PDB entry 7T2V | X-ray diffraction, 2.47 A resolution | chains A and B

[Chain A (and B)]
Protein: 3C-Like Protease
Organism: Severe acute respiratory syndrome coronavirus 2
Notes: EC 3.4.22.69; chain B of this document is another copy of the same molecule, construct and numbering; everything in this record applies to it too
Reference sequence: P0DTD1 (R1AB_SARS2); residues 0-306 here correspond to UniProt positions 3263-3569 (UniProt number = residue number + 3263)
Amino-acid sequence (319 residues; numbered -12 to 306; the number before each row is that of its first residue; numbers below 1 keep their minus sign (Met-12 is residue -12)):
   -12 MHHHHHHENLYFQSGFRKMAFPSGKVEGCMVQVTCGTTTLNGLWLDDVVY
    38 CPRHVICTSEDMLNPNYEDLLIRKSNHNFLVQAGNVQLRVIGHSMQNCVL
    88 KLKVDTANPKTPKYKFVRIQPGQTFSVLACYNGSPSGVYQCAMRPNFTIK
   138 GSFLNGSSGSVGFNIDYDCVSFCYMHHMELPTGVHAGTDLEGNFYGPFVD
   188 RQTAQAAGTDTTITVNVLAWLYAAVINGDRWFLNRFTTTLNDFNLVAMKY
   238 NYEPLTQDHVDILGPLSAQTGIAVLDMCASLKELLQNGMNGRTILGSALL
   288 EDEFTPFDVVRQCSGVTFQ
Not modelled in the structure: -12 to 0 (chain B: -12 to 0, 306)
Differences from the reference sequence: initiating methionine (-12); expression tag (-11 to -1); engineered mutation Ser145 (Cys3408 in P0DTD1)
Curated features (UniProtKB/Swiss-Prot):
  - active site: His41 (For 3CL-PRO activity)
  - site (Cleavage): Gln0, Ser1, Gln306
  - cross-link (Glycyl lysine isopeptide (Lys-Gly)): Lys5 (interchain with G-Cter in ubiquitin), Lys90 (interchain with G-Cter in ubiquitin)
Reported in the primary citation:
  - catalytic residues: His41 (citing earlier work)

[Chain A / chain B interface]
Residue-residue contacts (79; chain A residue first):
  Ser1(A) - Gly138(B)
  Ser1(A) - Ser139(B)
  Ser1(A) - Phe140(B)  hydrogen bond (backbone-backbone)
  Ser1(A) - Glu166(B)  hydrogen bond
  Ser1(A) - Gly170(B)  hydrogen bond (side chain-backbone)
  Ser1(A) - His172(B)
  Gly2(A) - Gly138(B)
  Gly2(A) - Ser139(B)
  Phe3(A) - Ser139(B)
  Arg4(A) - Tyr126(B)
  Arg4(A) - Gln127(B)  hydrogen bond (side chain-backbone)
  Arg4(A) - Lys137(B)  hydrogen bond (side chain-backbone)
  Arg4(A) - Ser139(B)
  Arg4(A) - Glu290(B)  salt bridge
  Lys5(A) - Tyr126(B)
  Met6(A) - Gly124(B)
  Met6(A) - Val125(B)
  Met6(A) - Tyr126(B)  hydrophobic
  Met6(A) - Ser139(B)
  Ala7(A) - Gly124(B)
  Ala7(A) - Val125(B)  hydrogen bond (backbone-backbone)
  Phe8(A) - Val125(B)
  Pro9(A) - Ser10(B)
  Pro9(A) - Glu14(B)
  Pro9(A) - Pro122(B)  hydrophobic
  Pro9(A) - Ser123(B)
  Ser10(A) - Pro9(B)
  Ser10(A) - Ser10(B)  hydrogen bond (backbone-side chain)
  Ser10(A) - Glu14(B)  hydrogen bond (backbone-side chain)
  Gly11(A) - Gly11(B)
  Gly11(A) - Glu14(B)  hydrogen bond (backbone-side chain)
  Glu14(A) - Pro9(B)
  Glu14(A) - Ser10(B)  hydrogen bond (side chain-backbone)
  Glu14(A) - Gly11(B)  hydrogen bond (side chain-backbone)
  Tyr118(A) - Gly302(B)
  Tyr118(A) - Thr304(B)
  Ser121(A) - Thr304(B)
  Pro122(A) - Pro9(B)  hydrophobic
  Pro122(A) - Thr304(B)
  Pro122(A) - Phe305(B)  hydrogen bond (backbone-backbone)
  Ser123(A) - Val303(B)  hydrogen bond (side chain-backbone)
  Ser123(A) - Phe305(B)
  Gly124(A) - Ala7(B)
  Gly124(A) - Pro9(B)
  Val125(A) - Met6(B)
  Val125(A) - Ala7(B)  hydrogen bond (backbone-backbone)
  Val125(A) - Phe8(B)
  Val125(A) - Val125(B)  hydrophobic
  Tyr126(A) - Arg4(B)
  Tyr126(A) - Lys5(B)
  Tyr126(A) - Met6(B)  hydrophobic
  Gln127(A) - Arg4(B)  hydrogen bond (backbone-side chain)
  Lys137(A) - Arg4(B)  hydrogen bond (backbone-side chain)
  Gly138(A) - Ser1(B)
  Gly138(A) - Gly2(B)
  Ser139(A) - Ser1(B)
  Ser139(A) - Gly2(B)  hydrogen bond (side chain-backbone)
  Ser139(A) - Arg4(B)
  Ser139(A) - Met6(B)
  Ser139(A) - Gln299(B)  hydrogen bond
  Phe140(A) - Ser1(B)  hydrogen bond (backbone-backbone)
  Leu141(A) - Gln299(B)
  Leu141(A) - Cys300(B)
  Leu141(A) - Ser301(B)
  Leu141(A) - Gly302(B)
  Glu166(A) - Ser1(B)  hydrogen bond
  Gly170(A) - Ser1(B)  hydrogen bond (backbone-side chain)
  His172(A) - Ser1(B)
  Thr280(A) - Leu286(B)
  Gly283(A) - Leu286(B)
  Ala285(A) - Ala285(B)  hydrophobic
  Ala285(A) - Leu286(B)  hydrophobic
  Leu286(A) - Gly283(B)
  Leu286(A) - Ala285(B)  hydrophobic
  Glu290(A) - Arg4(B)  salt bridge
  Arg298(A) - Ser123(B)  hydrogen bond (side chain-backbone)
  Gln299(A) - Ser139(B)  hydrogen bond
  Gln299(A) - Leu141(B)
  Ser301(A) - Leu141(B)
Other interface residues (no listed pair), chain A (39 interface residues in all): Cys128, Ser284, Cys300
Other interface residues (no listed pair), chain B (43 interface residues in all): Phe3, Lys12, Leu115, Cys128, Thr280, Ser284, Arg298

[Summary]
Chain A and chain B form an interface of 39 and 43 residues respectively; the contacts include 23 hydrogen
bonds and 2 salt bridges. Among the polar pairs are Arg4(A)-Glu290(B), Ser1(A)-Glu166(B) and
Ser1(A)-Gly170(B). UniProt lists active-site residue His41(A) on chain A. The paper reports the catalytic
residue His41(A).
Chain A and chain B are both 3C-Like Protease (Severe acute respiratory syndrome coronavirus 2); the
structure, SARS CoV2 Mpro C145S mutant, was determined by X-ray diffraction (same publication as 7T2T and
7T2U).
